1YHU - chains D and M of the 24 polymer chains in the assembly; structure by X-ray diffraction, 3.15 A resolution.

Chain D:
Name: hemoglobin B2 chain
From: Riftia pachyptila
UniProtKB: Q8IFJ9 (Q8IFJ9_RIFPA); residues 16-132 here correspond to UniProt positions 1-117 (UniProt number = residue number - 15)
Sequence (149 residues; numbered 1 to 149; the number before each row is that of its first residue):
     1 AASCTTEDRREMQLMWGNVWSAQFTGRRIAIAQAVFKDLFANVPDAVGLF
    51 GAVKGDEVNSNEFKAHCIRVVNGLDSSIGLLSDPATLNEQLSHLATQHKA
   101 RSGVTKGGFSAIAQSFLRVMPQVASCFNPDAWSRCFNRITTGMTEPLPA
Disulfide bonds: Cys4-Cys135
Metal / ion sites: heme Fe: His98 (together with oxygen molecule)
Residues lining bound ligands:
  - heme (HEM): Leu39, Leu49, Phe50, Ala52, Val53, His66, Arg69, Val70, Gly73, Leu74, Leu94, Gln97, His98, Arg101, Val104, Gly108, Phe109, Ile112, Phe136, Met143
  - oxygen molecule (OXY): Phe36, Phe50, His66, Val70, His98

Chain M:
Name: hemoglobin A1 chain
From: Riftia pachyptila
UniProtKB: Q8IFK4 (Q8IFK4_RIFPA); residues 16-130 here correspond to UniProt positions 1-115 (UniProt number = residue number - 15)
Sequence (145 residues; numbered 3 to 147; the number before each row is that of its first residue):
     3 ACAMLERAKVKDEWAKAYGIGAARSKFGDALWRNVFNYAPNARDIFESVN
    53 SKDMASPEFKAHIARVLGGLDRVISMLDNQATLDADLAHLKSQHDPRTID
   103 PVNFVVFRKALIATVAGTFGVCFDVPAWQGCYNIIAKGITGSDAA
Disulfide bonds: Cys4-Cys133
Metal / ion sites: heme Fe: His96 (together with oxygen molecule)
Residues lining bound ligands:
  - heme (HEM): Ile47, Phe48, Ser50, Val51, His64, Arg67, Val68, Gly71, Leu72, Arg74, Leu92, Gln95, His96, Arg99, Ile101, Asn105, Phe106, Phe109, Tyr134, Ile137, Ile141
  - oxygen molecule (OXY): Trp34, Phe48, His64, Val68, His96

Chain D / chain M interface:
Pairs across the interface - 10 pairs, chain D then chain M:
  Glu11(D) with Arg35(M), salt bridge
  Cys126(D) with Arg35(M)
  Phe127(D) with Arg35(M), hydrogen bond (backbone-side chain); Asn39(M)
  Asn128(D) with Arg35(M)
  Pro129(D) with Arg45(M); Met56(M), hydrophobic
  Asp130(D) with Arg45(M), salt bridge; Lys54(M); Met56(M), hydrogen bond (side chain-backbone)
Other interface residues (no listed pair), chain D (7 interface residues in all): Pro121
Other interface residues (no listed pair), chain M (6 interface residues in all): Asp55

Overview:
7 residues of chain D and 6 residues of chain M are in contact; the contacts include 2 hydrogen bonds and 2
salt bridges. Polar pairs include Glu11(D)-Arg35(M), Asp130(D)-Arg45(M) and Phe127(D)-Arg35(M). Ligands of
chain D: heme and oxygen molecule.
Here chain D is hemoglobin B2 chain and chain M is hemoglobin A1 chain, both from Riftia pachyptila. Entry
1YHU (Crystal structure of Riftia pachyptila C1 hemoglobin reveals novel assembly of 24 subunits) was
determined by X-ray diffraction.
